PDB entry 4C5E | X-ray diffraction, 1.95 A resolution | chains B and D of the 8 polymer chains in the assembly

== Chain B (and D) ==
Molecule: Polycomb protein sfmbt
Organism: Drosophila melanogaster
Notes: fragment: mbt, residues 531-980; chain D of this document is another copy of the same molecule, construct and numbering; everything in this record applies to it too
UniProtKB: Q9VK33 (SMBT_DROME); residue numbers follow UniProt; this construct covers 531-980
Amino-acid sequence (451 residues; each row starts with the number of its first residue):
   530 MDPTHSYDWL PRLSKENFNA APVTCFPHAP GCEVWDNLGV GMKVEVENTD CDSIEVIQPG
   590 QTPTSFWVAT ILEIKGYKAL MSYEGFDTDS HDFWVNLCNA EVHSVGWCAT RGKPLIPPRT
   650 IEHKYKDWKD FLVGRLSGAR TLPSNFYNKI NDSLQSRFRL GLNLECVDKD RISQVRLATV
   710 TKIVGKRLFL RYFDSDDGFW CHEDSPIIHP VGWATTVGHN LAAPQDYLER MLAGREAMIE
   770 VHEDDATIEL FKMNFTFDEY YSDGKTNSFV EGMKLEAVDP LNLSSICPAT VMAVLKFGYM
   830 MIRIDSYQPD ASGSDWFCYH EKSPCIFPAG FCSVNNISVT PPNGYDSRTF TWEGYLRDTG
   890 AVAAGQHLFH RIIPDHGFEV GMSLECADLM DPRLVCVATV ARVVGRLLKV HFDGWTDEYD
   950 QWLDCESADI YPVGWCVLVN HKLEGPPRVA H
Not modelled in the structure: 530-531, 764-770, 978-980 (chain D: 530-533, 762-768, 978-980)
Differences from the reference sequence: expression tag (530)
What the authors report for this chain:
  - mutagenesis - G635K/A638E: abolished binding to Polycomb protein pho
  - mutagenesis - S633P/S673P: decreased binding to Polycomb protein pho
  - mutagenesis - K655G/K658G/R669G: unchanged binding to Polycomb protein pho

== How chain B and chain D interact ==
Pairs across the interface (9; chain B residue first):
  G635(B) - D787(D)
  A638(B) - S791(D)
  T639(B) - D787(D)  hydrogen bond
  S673(B) - D787(D)
  F786(B) - T639(D)
  D787(B) - G635(D)
  D787(B) - T639(D)  hydrogen bond
  D787(B) - S673(D)
  S791(B) - A638(D)
Other interface residues (no listed pair), chain B (8 interface residues in all): G641
Other interface residues (no listed pair), chain D (8 interface residues in all): G641, F786

== Summary ==
Chain B and chain D each contribute 8 residues to their interface, with 2 hydrogen bonds. Its one
hydrogen-bonded contact is T639(B)-D787(D). From the paper: G635K/A638E of chain B abolish binding to Polycomb
protein pho; S633P/S673P of chain B reduce binding to Polycomb protein pho.
Both chains are Polycomb protein sfmbt (Drosophila melanogaster). Entry 4C5E (Crystal structure of the minimal
Pho-Sfmbt complex (P21 spacegroup)) was determined by X-ray diffraction together with 4C5G, 4C5H and 4C5I from
the same study.
